PDB entry 8Q06 | X-ray diffraction, 1.90 A resolution | chains B and C of the 4 polymer chains in the assembly

# Chain B
Name: Ubiquitin carboxyl-terminal hydrolase MINDY
Source organism: Escherichia coli
Notes: EC 3.4.19.12
UniProt: L5MDV7 (L5MDV7_MYODS); residues 296-370 here correspond to UniProt positions 314-388 (UniProt number = residue number + 18)
Sequence (80 residues; row label = number of the first residue in the row):
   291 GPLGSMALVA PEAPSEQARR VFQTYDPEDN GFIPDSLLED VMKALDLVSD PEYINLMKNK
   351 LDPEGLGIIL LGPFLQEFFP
Not modelled in the structure: 291-295
Sequence notes: expression tag (291-295)

# Chain C
Name: UV excision repair protein RAD23 homolog A
Source organism: Escherichia coli
UniProt: P54725 (RD23A_HUMAN); numbering as in UniProt (aligned over 1-84)
Sequence (89 residues; row label = number of the first residue in the row; numbers below 1 keep their minus sign (Gly-4 is residue -4)):
    -4 GPLGSMAVTI TLKTLQQQTF KIRMEPDETV KVLKEKIEAE KGRDAFPVAG QKLIYAGKIL
    56 SDDVPIRDYR IDEKNFVVVM VTKTKAGQG
Not modelled in the structure: -4 to 0, 78-84
Sequence notes: expression tag (-4 to 0)
Swiss-Prot annotation at these positions:
  - mutagenesis: Lys8 (K8A: No effect on interaction with EEF1A1), Thr9 (T9A: Abolishes interaction with PSMD4; when associated with T-49), Leu10 (L10E: Impairs UBL-UBA domain interaction and enhances ubiquitin-binding; when associated with Glu-47), Lys47 (K47A: No effect on UBL-UBA domain interaction; K47E: Impairs UBL-UBA domain interaction and enhances ubiquitin-binding; when associated with Glu-10 ...), Ile49 (I49A: Impairs interaction with PSMD4; I49T: Abolishes interaction with PSMD4; when associated with A-9), Ile54 (I54A: Impairs interaction with PSMD4), Phe71 (F71A: Impairs interaction with PSMD4), Thr77 (T77E: Impairs UBL-UBA domain interaction and enhances ubiquitin-binding; when associated with Glu-47; T77S: No effect on interaction with PSMD4), Thr79 (T79P: Increases interaction with PSMD1 and PSMC1)

# Chain B / chain C interface
Residue-residue contacts (19; chain B residue first):
  Leu337(B) - Ala51(C)
  Leu337(B) - Gly52(C)
  Val338(B) - Ile49(C)  hydrophobic
  Val338(B) - Gly52(C)  hydrogen bond (backbone-backbone)
  Val338(B) - Ile54(C)  hydrophobic
  Asp340(B) - Leu10(C)
  Asp340(B) - Met75(C)
  Glu342(B) - Leu10(C)
  Tyr343(B) - Ile49(C)
  Tyr343(B) - Gly52(C)  hydrogen bond (side chain-backbone)
  Tyr343(B) - Val73(C)  hydrophobic
  Leu346(B) - Lys8(C)
  Met347(B) - Phe71(C)  hydrophobic
  Lys350(B) - Asn70(C)
  Lys350(B) - Phe71(C)
  Glu367(B) - Ala51(C)
  Glu367(B) - Asn70(C)  hydrogen bond
  Phe368(B) - Ala51(C)
  Phe368(B) - Gly52(C)
Interface residues without a listed pair, chain B (12 interface residues in all): Asp336, Phe369
Interface residues without a listed pair, chain C (12 interface residues in all): Thr9, Lys53

# Overview
Chain B and chain C each contribute 12 residues to their interface, with 3 hydrogen bonds. Among the polar
pairs are Tyr343(B)-Gly52(C), Glu367(B)-Asn70(C) and Val338(B)-Gly52(C). Curated annotation (UniProt) lists 9
mutagenesis sites on chain C.
Chain B is Ubiquitin carboxyl-terminal hydrolase MINDY and chain C is UV excision repair protein RAD23 homolog
A, both from Escherichia coli; the structure, EF-hand of MINDY3 Deubiquitylase in Complex with UBL of RAD23A,
was determined by X-ray diffraction.
